Entry 8FLT (electron microscopy, 3.03 A resolution); this record covers chains A and N of the 6 polymer chains in the assembly.

== Chain A ==
Molecule: Guanine nucleotide-binding protein G(s) subunit alpha isoforms short
Organism: Homo sapiens
Reference sequence: P63092 (GNAS2_HUMAN); numbering as in UniProt (aligned over 1-394)
Sequence (394 residues; row label = number of the first residue in the row):
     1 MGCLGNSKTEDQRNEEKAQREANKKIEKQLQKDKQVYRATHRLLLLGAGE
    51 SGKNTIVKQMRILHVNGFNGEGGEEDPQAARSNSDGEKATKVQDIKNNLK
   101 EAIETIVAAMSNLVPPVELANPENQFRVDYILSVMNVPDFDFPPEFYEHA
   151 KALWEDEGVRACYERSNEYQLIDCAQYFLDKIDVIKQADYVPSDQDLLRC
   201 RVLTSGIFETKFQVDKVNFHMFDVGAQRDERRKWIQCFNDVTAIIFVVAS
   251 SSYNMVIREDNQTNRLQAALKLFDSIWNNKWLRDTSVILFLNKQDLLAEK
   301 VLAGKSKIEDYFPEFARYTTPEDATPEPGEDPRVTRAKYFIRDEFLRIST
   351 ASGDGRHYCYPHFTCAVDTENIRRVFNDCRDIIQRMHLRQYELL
Disordered / not traced: 1-11, 63-204, 253-261
Differences from the reference sequence: engineered mutation N54 (Ser in P63092), A226 (Gly in P63092), A268 (Glu in P63092), K271 (Asn in P63092), D274 (Lys in P63092), K280 (Arg in P63092), D284 (Thr in P63092), T285 (Ile in P63092)

== Chain N ==
Molecule: Nanobody35
Organism: Lama glama
Notes: antibody fragment or engineered binder
Sequence (128 residues; numbered 1 to 128; the number before each row is that of its first residue):
     1 QVQLQESGGGLVQPGGSLRLSCAASGFTFSNYKMNWVRQAPGKGLEWVSD
    51 ISQSGASISYTGSVKGRFTISRDNAKNTLYLQMNSLKPEDTAVYYCARCP
   101 APFTRDCFDVTSTTYAYRGQGTQVTVSS
Disordered / not traced: 127-128
Disulfide bonds: C22-C96, C99-C107

== How chain A and chain N interact ==
Contacting residue pairs - 34 pairs, chain A then chain N:
  R228(A) - T114(N)
  D229(A) - D109(N)
  D229(A) - S112(N)
  D229(A) - T113(N)  hydrogen bond (side chain-backbone)
  E230(A) - D109(N)
  E230(A) - S112(N)
  E230(A) - T114(N)  hydrogen bond
  R231(A) - F108(N)
  R231(A) - D109(N)  hydrogen bond (backbone-side chain)
  R232(A) - P100(N)
  R232(A) - F108(N)
  R232(A) - D109(N)  salt bridge
  R232(A) - Y115(N)
  Q262(A) - K43(N)
  Q262(A) - G44(N)
  Q262(A) - L45(N)  hydrogen bond (side chain-backbone)
  Q267(A) - W47(N)
  Q267(A) - T61(N)  hydrogen bond
  Q267(A) - G62(N)  hydrogen bond (side chain-backbone)
  L272(A) - F108(N)  hydrophobic
  S275(A) - D106(N)
  S275(A) - C107(N)
  S275(A) - F108(N)
  N278(A) - R105(N)
  N278(A) - D106(N)
  N279(A) - D106(N)  hydrogen bond
  K280(A) - D106(N)
  R283(A) - R105(N)
  D310(A) - G62(N)
  D310(A) - S63(N)
  Y311(A) - G62(N)
  Y311(A) - S63(N)
  P313(A) - G62(N)
  S352(A) - R105(N)  hydrogen bond
Other interface residues (no listed pair), chain A (22 interface residues in all): I235, T263, N264, K271, I276
Other interface residues (no listed pair), chain N (23 interface residues in all): R38, E46, D50, Y60, K65, Y117

== Overview ==
22 residues of chain A and 23 residues of chain N are in contact; the contacts include 8 hydrogen bonds and 1
salt bridge. Among the polar pairs are R232(A)-D109(N), D229(A)-T113(N) and E230(A)-T114(N).
Here chain A is Guanine nucleotide-binding protein G(s) subunit alpha isoforms short (Homo sapiens) and chain
N is Nanobody35 (Lama glama). Entry 8FLT (Human PTH1R in complex with M-PTH(1-14) and Gs) was determined by
electron microscopy together with 8FLQ, 8FLR, 8FLS and 8FLU from the same study.
